Entry 3RFX (X-ray diffraction, 1.90 A resolution); this record covers chains A and B of the 3 polymer chains in the assembly.

Chain A (and B):
Protein: Uronate dehydrogenase
From: Agrobacterium tumefaciens
Notes: EC 1.1.1.203; chain B of this document is another copy of the same molecule, construct and numbering; everything in this record applies to it too
UniProtKB: Q7CRQ0 (Q7CRQ0_AGRT5); residues 3-267 here correspond to UniProt positions 1-265 (UniProt number = residue number - 2)
Chain sequence (267 residues; row label = number of the first residue in the row):
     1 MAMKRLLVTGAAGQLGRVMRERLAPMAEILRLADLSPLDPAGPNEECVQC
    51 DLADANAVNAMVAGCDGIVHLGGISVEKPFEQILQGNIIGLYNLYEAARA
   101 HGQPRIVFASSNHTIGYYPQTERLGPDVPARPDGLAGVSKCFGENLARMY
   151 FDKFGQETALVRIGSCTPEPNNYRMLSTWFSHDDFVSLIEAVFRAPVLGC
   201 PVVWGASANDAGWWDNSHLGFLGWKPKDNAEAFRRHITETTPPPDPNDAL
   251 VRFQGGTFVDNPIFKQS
Unresolved in the structure: 1, 267
Construct notes: expression tag (1-2); engineered mutation Ala136 (Tyr134 in Q7CRQ0)
Swiss-Prot annotation at these positions:
  - binding site (NAD(+)): Gln14, Leu15, Asp34 to Ser36, Asp51, Leu52, Leu71 to Ser75, Lys140, Cys166
  - binding site (substrate): Ser75, Ser111 to His113, Ser165, Arg174
Small-molecule neighbours: NAD (nicotinamide-adenine-dinucleotide): Gly10, Ala12, Gly13, Gln14, Leu15, Gly16, Asp34, Leu35, Ser36, Cys50, Asp51, Leu52, Leu71, Gly72, Gly73, Ile74, Ser75, Gln85, Gly86
What the authors report for this chain:
  - mutagenesis - Y136A: decreased catalytic activity on d-galacturonic acid
  - conformationally variable residues: Ile74, Ser75
  - specificity-determining residues: Asp34, Arg174 (proposed by the authors, not directly observed)
  - catalytic residues: Ser111 (proposed by the authors, not directly observed)

Interface between chain A and chain B:
Residue-residue contacts (20):
  Arg194(A) - Glu231(B)  salt bridge
  Arg194(A) - Arg234(B)
  Ala195(A) - Tyr173(B)
  Pro196(A) - Tyr173(B)
  Pro196(A) - Pro246(B)
  Pro196(A) - Val251(B)  hydrophobic
  Val197(A) - Pro246(B)
  Val197(A) - Val251(B)
  Ser217(A) - Arg123(B)
  His218(A) - Thr121(B)
  His218(A) - Arg123(B)
  Gly220(A) - Asp210(B)
  Gly220(A) - Ala211(B)
  Phe221(A) - Gln120(B)
  Phe221(A) - Thr121(B)
  Phe221(A) - Ala211(B)
  Gly223(A) - Ala211(B)
  Gly223(A) - Glu231(B)
  Gly223(A) - Arg234(B)
  Lys225(A) - Asp210(B)
Interface residues without a listed pair, chain A (12 interface residues in all): Leu222, Lys227
Interface residues without a listed pair, chain B (14 interface residues in all): Gly212, Trp213, Pro244, Arg252

In short:
Chain A and chain B form an interface of 12 and 14 residues respectively; the contacts include 1 salt bridge.
The salt-bridged pair is Arg194(A)-Glu231(B). Chain A binds NAD. From the paper: the catalytic residue
Ser111(A); Y136A of chain A reduces catalytic activity on d-galacturonic acid.
Both chains are Uronate dehydrogenase (Agrobacterium tumefaciens). Entry 3RFX (Crystal structure of uronate
dehydrogenase from Agrobacterium tumefaciens, Y136A mutant complexed with NAD) was determined by X-ray
diffraction (same publication as 3RFT and 3RFV).
